6JYL - chains C and I of the 11 polymer chains in the assembly; structure by electron microscopy, 3.37 A resolution.

== Chain C ==
Name: Histone H2A
From: Xenopus laevis
Reference sequence: Q6AZJ8 (Q6AZJ8_XENLA); residues 1-129 here correspond to UniProt positions 2-130 (UniProt number = residue number + 1)
Amino-acid sequence (129 residues; numbered 1 to 129; the number before each row is that of its first residue):
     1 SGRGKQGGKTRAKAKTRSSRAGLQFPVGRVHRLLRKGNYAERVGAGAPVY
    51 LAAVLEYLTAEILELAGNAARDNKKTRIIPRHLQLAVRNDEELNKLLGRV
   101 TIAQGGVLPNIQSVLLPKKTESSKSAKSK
Not modelled in the structure: 1-11, 119-129

== Chain I ==
Molecule: 167-nt DNA strand
From: Escherichia coli K-12
Sequence (167 nucleotides; each row starts with the number of its first residue):
     1 CTCGAGAATCCCGGTGCCGAGGCCGCTCAATTGGTCGTAGACAGCTCTAG
    51 CACCGCTTAAACGCACGTACGCGCTGTCCCCCGCGTTTTAACCGCCAAGG
   101 GGATTACTCCCTAGTCTCCAGGCACGTGTCAGATATATACATCCGATAGC
   151 TTGTCGAGAAGTACTAG
Not modelled in the structure: 1, 148-167

== Chain C / chain I interface ==
Pairs across the interface - 13 pairs, chain C then chain I:
  Arg-29(C) with DC123(I), salt bridge to the phosphate
  Arg-42(C) with DT112(I), hydrogen bond to the sugar; DA113(I), phosphate contact
  Val-43(C) with DT112(I), sugar contact; DA113(I), hydrogen bond to the phosphate
  Gly-44(C) with DT112(I), phosphate contact
  Ala-45(C) with DT112(I), hydrogen bond to the phosphate
  Lys-75(C) with DG132(I), phosphate contact; DA133(I), salt bridge to the phosphate
  Thr-76(C) with DA131(I), hydrogen bond to the phosphate; DG132(I), hydrogen bond to the phosphate
  Arg-77(C) with DA131(I), hydrogen bond to the sugar; DG132(I), hydrogen bond to the phosphate
Other interface residues (no listed pair), chain C (12 interface residues in all): Thr-16, Arg-35, Glu-41, Lys-74
Other interface residues (no listed pair), chain I (9 interface residues in all): DC111, DG121, DG122

== Summary ==
The interface between chain C and chain I involves 12 residues on one side and 9 on the other, with 7 hydrogen
bonds and 2 salt bridges. Polar contacts include Arg-42(C)/DT112(I), Arg-77(C)/DA131(I) and
Val-43(C)/DA113(I).
Here chain C is Histone H2A (Xenopus laevis) and chain I is a 167-nt DNA strand (Escherichia coli K-12). Entry
6JYL (The crosslinked complex of ISWI-nucleosome in the ADP.BeF-bound state) was determined by electron
microscopy together with 6K1P and 6IRO from the same study.
